PDB entry 9E2Y | electron microscopy, 3.20 A resolution | chains A and D of the 14 polymer chains in the assembly

# Chain A
Molecule: DNA replication complex GINS protein PSF1
From: Saccharomyces cerevisiae W303
UniProt: Q12488 (PSF1_YEAST); numbering as in UniProt (aligned over 1-208)
Amino-acid sequence (208 residues; row label = number of the first residue in the row):
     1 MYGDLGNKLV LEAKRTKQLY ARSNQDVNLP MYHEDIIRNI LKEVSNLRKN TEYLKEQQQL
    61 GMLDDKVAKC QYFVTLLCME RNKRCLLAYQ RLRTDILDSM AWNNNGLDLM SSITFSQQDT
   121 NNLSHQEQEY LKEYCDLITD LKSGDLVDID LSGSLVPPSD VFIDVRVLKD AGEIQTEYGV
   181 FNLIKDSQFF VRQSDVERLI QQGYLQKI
Unresolved in the structure: 107-118
UniProt features mapped onto this chain:
  - mutagenesis: Arg84 (R84G: In PSF1-1; temperature-sensitive mutant. Defective in DNA replication. Impaired chromatin binding of CDC45)

# Chain D
Molecule: DNA replication complex GINS protein SLD5
From: Saccharomyces cerevisiae W303
UniProt: Q03406 (SLD5_YEAST); residue numbers follow UniProt; this construct covers 1-294
Amino-acid sequence (294 residues; numbered 1 to 294; the number before each row is that of its first residue):
     1 MDINIDDILA ELDKETTAVD STKITQGSSS TTHRDANTIV GSSLDLNDKT QIYVSPQQDF
    61 SDLMKSWKNE RCSPELLPYP HQLMKRLLNR ISMQSQLIEN ISMGFLDMQN ASNANPPMPN
   121 ESKLPLLCME TELERLKFVI RSYIRCRLSK IDKFSLYLRQ LNEDENSLIS LTDLLSKDEI
   181 KYHDTHSLIW LKLVNDSILK YMPEELQAIN DTEGSVNMID EPDWNKFVFI HVNGPPDGKW
   241 NEDPLLQENE FGKPCYTVTI PDLKEEVELT IGSIYVMRYE VIRDLLRDDK VALI
Unresolved in the structure: 1-51, 105-119, 237-242
UniProt features mapped onto this chain:
  - mutagenesis: Ser21 (S21P: In sld5-8; temperature-sensitive mutant; in association with P-66. Defective in DNA replication), Ser66 (S66P: In sld5-8; temperature-sensitive mutant; in association with P-21. Defective in DNA replication), Trp67 (W67R: In sld5-12; temperature-sensitive mutant. Defective in DNA replication), Lys150 (K150E: In sld5-2; temperature-sensitive mutant. Defective in DNA replication), Leu293 (L293P: In sld5-13; temperature-sensitive mutant. Defective in DNA replication)

# How chain A and chain D interact
Residue-residue contacts (63; chain A residue first):
  Leu41(A) with Tyr201(D), hydrophobic
  Arg48(A) with Tyr201(D), hydrogen bond (side chain-backbone); Met202(D); Pro203(D)
  Leu77(A) with Ser215(D)
  Met79(A) with Pro203(D)
  Glu80(A) with Gly214(D); Ser215(D), hydrogen bond; Val216(D)
  Lys83(A) with Met202(D); Leu206(D), hydrogen bond (side chain-backbone); Ala208(D), hydrogen bond (side chain-backbone); Met218(D)
  Arg84(A) with Val216(D)
  Leu87(A) with Val194(D), hydrophobic
  Gln90(A) with Leu193(D); Ser197(D)
  Thr94(A) with Trp190(D)
  Asp98(A) with His186(D), salt bridge
  Trp102(A) with Arg145(D)
  Gln126(A) with Leu193(D); Asp196(D); Ser197(D)
  Glu129(A) with Lys192(D), salt bridge
  Tyr130(A) with His186(D), hydrogen bond; Ile189(D), hydrophobic; Trp190(D); Leu193(D), hydrophobic
  Glu133(A) with Ile189(D)
  Tyr134(A) with Tyr182(D), hydrogen bond; His186(D)
  Leu137(A) with Tyr182(D), hydrophobic; Thr185(D)
  Asp140(A) with Lys181(D), salt bridge
  Leu141(A) with Leu148(D), hydrophobic; Asp178(D); Tyr182(D), hydrophobic
  Asp145(A) with Leu88(D)
  Leu146(A) with Ile144(D), hydrophobic
  Asp148(A) with Ile91(D); Ser92(D); Lys137(D)
  Ile149(A) with Leu88(D), hydrophobic; Lys137(D); Ile140(D), hydrophobic; Arg141(D)
  Asp150(A) with Arg141(D)
  Leu151(A) with Arg141(D); Ile144(D), hydrophobic; Arg145(D), hydrogen bond (backbone-side chain)
  Ser152(A) with Arg145(D)
  Gly153(A) with Arg141(D); Arg145(D)
  Ser154(A) with Arg141(D), hydrogen bond (backbone-side chain)
  Leu155(A) with Phe138(D); Arg145(D)
  Val156(A) with Phe138(D)
  Pro157(A) with Phe138(D), hydrophobic
  Pro158(A) with Phe138(D)
  Val161(A) with Thr131(D)
  Phe162(A) with Leu127(D), hydrophobic
  Arg192(A) with Leu127(D); Glu130(D), salt bridge
Also at the interface, not in a pair above, chain A (44 interface residues in all): Tyr32, Val44, Asn82, Leu86, Arg91, Glu127, Gly144, Ser194
Also at the interface, not in a pair above, chain D (44 interface residues in all): Glu134, Arg135, Ser142, Asp152, Lys153, Ile198, Leu199, Glu204, Gln207, Ile209

# Overview
Chain A and chain D each contribute 44 residues to their interface, with 8 hydrogen bonds and 4 salt bridges.
Among the polar pairs are Asp98(A)-His186(D), Glu129(A)-Lys192(D) and Asp140(A)-Lys181(D). UniProt lists one
mutagenesis site on chain A; 5 mutagenesis sites on chain D.
Chain A is DNA replication complex GINS protein PSF1 and chain D is DNA replication complex GINS protein SLD5,
both from Saccharomyces cerevisiae W303; the structure, Cryo-EM structure of yeast CMG helicase stalled at
G4-containing DNA template, state 3, was determined by electron microscopy (same publication as 9E2W, 9E2Z and
9E2X).
